Entry 1HG1 (X-ray diffraction, 1.80 A resolution); this record covers chains B and D of the 4 polymer chains in the assembly.

# Chain B (and D)
Molecule: L-asparaginase
Source organism: Erwinia chrysanthemi
Notes: EC 3.5.1.1; chain D of this document is another copy of the same molecule, construct and numbering; everything in this record applies to it too
Reference sequence: P06608 (ASPG_ERWCH); residues 1-327 here correspond to UniProt positions 22-348 (UniProt number = residue number + 21)
Sequence (327 residues; numbered 1 to 327; the number before each row is that of its first residue):
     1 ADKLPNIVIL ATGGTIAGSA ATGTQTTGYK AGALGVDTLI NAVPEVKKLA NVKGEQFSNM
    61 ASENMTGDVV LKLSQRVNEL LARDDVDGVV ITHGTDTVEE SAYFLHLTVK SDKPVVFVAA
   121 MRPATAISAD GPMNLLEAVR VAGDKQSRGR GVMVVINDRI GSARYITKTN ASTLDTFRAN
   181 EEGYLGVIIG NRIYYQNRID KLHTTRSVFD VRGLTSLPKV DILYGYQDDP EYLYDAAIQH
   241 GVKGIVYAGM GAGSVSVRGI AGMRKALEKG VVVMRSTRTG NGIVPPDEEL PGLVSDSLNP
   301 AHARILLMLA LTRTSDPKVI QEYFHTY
Disordered / not traced: 1-3, 18-34 (chain D: 1-3, 20-34)
Differences from the reference sequence: variant Ile-156 (Leu177 in P06608), Arg-178 (Lys199 in P06608), Leu-267 (Met288 in P06608), Met-274 (Ile295 in P06608)

# Chain B / chain D interface
Contacting residue pairs (112):
  Glu-63(B) with Met-250(D); Ser-254(D); Val-255(D); Ser-256(D)
  Asn-64(B) with Ser-256(D); Val-257(D), hydrogen bond (side chain-backbone)
  Met-65(B) with Gln-227(D)
  Thr-66(B) with Asp-228(D)
  Gly-67(B) with Asp-228(D), hydrogen bond (backbone-side chain)
  Val-70(B) with Gln-227(D)
  Asp-96(B) with Met-250(D); Gly-251(D); Ser-254(D), hydrogen bond; Arg-278(D), hydrogen bond (backbone-side chain)
  Thr-97(B) with Gln-227(D), hydrogen bond; Met-250(D)
  Glu-99(B) with Arg-278(D), salt bridge
  Glu-100(B) with Tyr-226(D); Gln-227(D), hydrogen bond (side chain-backbone); Arg-278(D), salt bridge
  Ser-101(B) with Gln-227(D), hydrogen bond
  Lys-168(B) with Gly-251(D); Thr-279(D)
  Thr-169(B) with Thr-279(D); Gly-280(D); Asn-281(D), hydrogen bond (backbone-side chain)
  Asn-170(B) with Glu-181(D); Thr-279(D); Asn-281(D); Gly-282(D)
  Ala-171(B) with Gly-251(D); Ala-252(D); Thr-279(D), hydrogen bond (backbone-side chain); Asn-281(D), hydrogen bond (backbone-backbone); Ile-283(D)
  Ser-172(B) with Ala-252(D); Ile-283(D), hydrogen bond (side chain-backbone); Pro-285(D)
  Glu-181(B) with Asn-170(D)
  Lys-219(B) with Tyr-232(D)
  Val-220(B) with Tyr-226(D)
  Asp-221(B) with Tyr-226(D), hydrogen bond; Pro-230(D); Tyr-232(D), hydrogen bond
  Ile-222(B) with Tyr-224(D), hydrophobic; Tyr-226(D), hydrogen bond (backbone-side chain)
  Tyr-224(B) with Ile-222(D), hydrophobic; Tyr-224(D), hydrophobic; Pro-300(D)
  Tyr-226(B) with Glu-100(D); Val-220(D); Asp-221(D), hydrogen bond; Ile-222(D), hydrogen bond (side chain-backbone); Arg-304(D)
  Gln-227(B) with Met-65(D); Val-70(D); Thr-97(D), hydrogen bond; Glu-100(D), hydrogen bond (backbone-side chain); Ser-101(D), hydrogen bond; Arg-304(D), hydrogen bond (backbone-side chain)
  Asp-228(B) with Thr-66(D); Gly-67(D), hydrogen bond (side chain-backbone); Arg-304(D), salt bridge
  Pro-230(B) with Lys-219(D); Asp-221(D)
  Tyr-232(B) with Lys-219(D), hydrogen bond; Asp-221(D), hydrogen bond; Ala-236(D); Ala-237(D); His-240(D); Val-242(D)
  Leu-233(B) with Leu-223(D), hydrophobic
  Ala-236(B) with Tyr-232(D); Ala-236(D), hydrophobic
  Ala-237(B) with Tyr-232(D)
  His-240(B) with Tyr-232(D)
  Val-242(B) with Tyr-232(D)
  Met-250(B) with Glu-63(D); Asp-96(D); Thr-97(D)
  Gly-251(B) with Asp-96(D); Lys-168(D); Ala-171(D)
  Ala-252(B) with Ala-171(D); Ser-172(D)
  Ser-254(B) with Glu-63(D); Asp-96(D), hydrogen bond
  Val-255(B) with Glu-63(D)
  Ser-256(B) with Glu-63(D); Asn-64(D)
  Val-257(B) with Asn-64(D), hydrogen bond (backbone-side chain)
  Arg-278(B) with Asp-96(D), hydrogen bond (side chain-backbone); Glu-99(D), salt bridge; Glu-100(D), salt bridge; Ala-301(D)
  Thr-279(B) with Lys-168(D); Thr-169(D), hydrogen bond (side chain-backbone); Asn-170(D); Ala-171(D), hydrogen bond (side chain-backbone)
  Gly-280(B) with Thr-169(D)
  Asn-281(B) with Thr-169(D), hydrogen bond (side chain-backbone); Asn-170(D); Ala-171(D), hydrogen bond (backbone-backbone)
  Gly-282(B) with Asn-170(D)
  Ile-283(B) with Ala-171(D); Ser-172(D), hydrogen bond (backbone-side chain)
  Pro-285(B) with Ser-172(D)
  Pro-300(B) with Tyr-224(D)
  Ala-301(B) with Arg-278(D)
  Arg-304(B) with Tyr-226(D); Gln-227(D), hydrogen bond (side chain-backbone); Asp-228(D), salt bridge
Interface residues without a listed pair, chain B (54 interface residues in all): Leu-223, Arg-258, Thr-277, Val-284, Ile-305
Interface residues without a listed pair, chain D (55 interface residues in all): Leu-233, Ala-248, Arg-258, Thr-277, Val-284, Ile-305

# Overview
Chain B and chain D form an interface of 54 and 55 residues respectively; the contacts include 32 hydrogen
bonds and 6 salt bridges. Polar contacts include Glu-99(B)/Arg-278(D), Glu-100(B)/Arg-278(D) and
Asp-228(B)/Arg-304(D).
Chain B and chain D are both L-asparaginase (Erwinia chrysanthemi); the structure, X-ray structure of the
complex between Erwinia chrysanthemi L-asparaginase and D-aspartate, was determined by X-ray diffraction,
deposited together with 1HFW and 1HG0.
